8UJX - chains A and P of the 3 polymer chains in the assembly; structure by X-ray diffraction, 2.17 A resolution.

# Chain A
Protein: DNA polymerase eta
Source organism: Homo sapiens
Notes: EC 2.7.7.7
UniProt: Q9Y253 (POLH_HUMAN); numbering as in UniProt (aligned over 1-432)
Chain sequence (435 residues; numbered -2 to 432; the number before each row is that of its first residue; numbers below 1 keep their minus sign (Gly-2 is residue -2)):
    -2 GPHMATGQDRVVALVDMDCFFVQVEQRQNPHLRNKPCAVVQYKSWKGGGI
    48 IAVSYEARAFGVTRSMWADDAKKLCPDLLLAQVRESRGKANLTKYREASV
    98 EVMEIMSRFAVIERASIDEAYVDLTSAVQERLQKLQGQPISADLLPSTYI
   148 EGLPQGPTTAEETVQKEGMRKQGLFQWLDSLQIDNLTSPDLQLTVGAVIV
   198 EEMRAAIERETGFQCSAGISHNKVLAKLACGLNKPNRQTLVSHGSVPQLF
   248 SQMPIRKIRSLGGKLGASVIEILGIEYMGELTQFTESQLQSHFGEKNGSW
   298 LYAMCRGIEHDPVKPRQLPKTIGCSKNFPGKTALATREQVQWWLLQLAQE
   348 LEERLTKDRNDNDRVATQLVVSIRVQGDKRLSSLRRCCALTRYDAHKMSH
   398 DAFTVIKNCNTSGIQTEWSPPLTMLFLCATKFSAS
Not modelled in the structure: 155-159
Differences from the reference sequence: expression tag (-2 to 0)
Curated features (UniProtKB/Swiss-Prot):
  - binding site (Mg(2+)): Asp13, Met14, Asp115, Glu116
  - binding site (Mn(2+)): Asp13, Met14, Asp115, Glu116
  - binding site (a 2'-deoxyribonucleoside 5'-triphosphate): Arg61
  - natural variant: Val37 (deletion: In XPV), Leu75 (deletion: In XPV), Arg93 (R93P: In XPV), Arg111 (R111H: In XPV), Thr122 (T122P: In XPV), Gly153 (G153D: In a breast cancer sample), Thr191 (T191P: In XPV), Gly263 (G263V: In XPV), Val266 (V266D: In XPV), Gly295 (G295R: In XPV), Arg361 (R361S: In XPV)
  - mutagenesis: Tyr52 (Y52A/F: Reduces DNA polymerase activity; Y52E: Reduces DNA polymerase activity. Increases fidelity of replication and reduces translesion bypass), Arg61 (R61A: Reduces enzymatic activity by two-thirds), Ser62 (S62G: Increased DNA polymerase activity and translesion bypass compared to wild-type), Ala68 (A68S/V: Severe reduction in thymine dimer translesion bypass), Asn324 to Pro326 (Reduces binding to chromatin and to monoubiquitinated PCNA. Abolishes binding to monoubiquitinated PCNA; when associated with 705-E--H-713 Del)
Metal / ion sites: Mg2+ site 1: Asp13, Met14, Asp115 (together with XG4); Mg2+ site 2: Asp13, Asp115, Glu116 (together with XG4) (shared with DT8(P) of chain P)
Residues lining bound ligands: XG4 (2'-deoxy-5'-O-[(R)-hydroxy{[(R)-hydroxy(phosphonooxy)phosphoryl]amino}phosphoryl]guanosine): Asp13, Met14, Asp15, Cys16, Phe17, Phe18, Gln38, Ile48, Ala49, Tyr52, Arg55, Arg61, Leu89, Ile114, Asp115, Lys231
What the authors report for this chain:
  - binding site for the 8-nt DNA strand (chain P): Arg61
  - binding site for XG4: Gln38, Arg61

# Chain P
Molecule: 8-nt DNA strand
Sequence (8 nucleotides; each row starts with the number of its first residue):
     1 AGCGTCAT
Metal / ion sites: Mg2+: DT8 (together with XG4) (shared with Asp13(A), Asp115(A), Glu116(A) of chain A)

# Chain A / chain P interface
Pairs across the interface (23):
  Arg61(A) with DT8(P), hydrogen bond to the base
  Ser113(A) with DT8(P), hydrogen bond to the phosphate
  Asp115(A) with DT8(P), phosphate contact
  Glu116(A) with DT8(P), phosphate contact
  Lys224(A) with DT8(P), salt bridge to the phosphate
  Ile255(A) with DA7(P), phosphate contact
  Arg256(A) with DA7(P), phosphate contact
  Ser257(A) with DC6(P), phosphate contact; DA7(P), hydrogen bond to the phosphate
  Leu258(A) with DA7(P), hydrogen bond to the phosphate
  Gly259(A) with DA7(P), hydrogen bond to the phosphate
  Gly260(A) with DC6(P), phosphate contact; DA7(P), phosphate contact
  Lys261(A) with DT5(P), salt bridge to the phosphate; DC6(P), hydrogen bond to the phosphate
  Leu262(A) with DC6(P), hydrogen bond to the phosphate
  Arg377(A) with DG4(P), salt bridge to the phosphate
  Leu381(A) with DC3(P), phosphate contact
  Arg382(A) with DG2(P), sugar contact; DC3(P), hydrogen bond to the phosphate; DG4(P), hydrogen bond to the base
  Arg383(A) with DG2(P), phosphate contact
  Cys384(A) with DG2(P), phosphate contact
Also at the interface, not in a pair above, chain A (20 interface residues in all): Asp13, Leu378

# Summary
20 residues of chain A and 7 residues of chain P are in contact; the contacts include 9 hydrogen bonds and 3
salt bridges. Among the polar pairs are Arg61(A)-DT8(P), Arg382(A)-DG4(P) and Ser113(A)-DT8(P). From the
paper: a binding site for XG4 at Gln38(A) and Arg61(A); a binding site for the 8-nt DNA strand (chain P) at
Arg61(A).
Here chain A is DNA polymerase eta (Homo sapiens) and chain P is an 8-nt DNA strand. Entry 8UJX (Crystal
structure of human polymerase eta with incoming dGMPnPP nucleotide opposite urea lesion) was determined by
X-ray diffraction (same publication as 8UJT, 8UJV and 8UK4).
